8AP1 - chains B and T of the 4 polymer chains in the assembly; structure by electron microscopy, 3.47 A resolution.

# Chain B
Name: Mitochondrial transcription factor 1
From: Saccharomyces cerevisiae S288C
Notes: EC 2.1.1.-
UniProt: P14908 (MTF1_YEAST); residues 2-341 here = UniProt positions 2-341
Sequence (354 residues; numbered -12 to 341; the number before each row is that of its first residue; numbers below 1 keep their minus sign (Met-12 is residue -12)):
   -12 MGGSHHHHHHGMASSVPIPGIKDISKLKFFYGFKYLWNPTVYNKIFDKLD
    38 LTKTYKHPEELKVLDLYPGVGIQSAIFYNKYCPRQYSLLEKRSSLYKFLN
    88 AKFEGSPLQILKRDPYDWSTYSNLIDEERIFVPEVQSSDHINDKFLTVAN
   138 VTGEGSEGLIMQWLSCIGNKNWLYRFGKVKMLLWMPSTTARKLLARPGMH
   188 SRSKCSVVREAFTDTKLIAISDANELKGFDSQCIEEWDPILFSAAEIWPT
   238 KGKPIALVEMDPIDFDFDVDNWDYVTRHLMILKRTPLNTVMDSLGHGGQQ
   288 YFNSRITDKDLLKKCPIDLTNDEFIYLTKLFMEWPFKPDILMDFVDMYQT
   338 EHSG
Unresolved in the structure: -12 to 1, 341
Sequence notes: initiating methionine (-12); expression tag (-11 to 1)
Curated features (UniProtKB/Swiss-Prot):
  - binding site (S-adenosyl-L-methionine): Leu23, Glu77, Asp101, Asn137
Reported in the primary citation:
  - mutagenesis - F16A/Y18A, D101A (approximately 30%), Y103A (about 100-fold): decreased catalytic activity

# Chain T
Molecule: Template DNA
Sequence (33 nucleotides; each row starts with the number of its first residue):
     8 GCATTATCTACCGACAATATCAATACTTATTCG
Unresolved in the structure: 35-40
Small-molecule neighbours: GTP (guanosine-5'-triphosphate): DC18, DC19, DG20

# How chain B and chain T interact
Residue-residue contacts (13):
  Phe16(B) - DT11(T)  phosphate contact
  Phe16(B) - DT12(T)  sugar contact
  Tyr18(B) - DT12(T)  hydrogen bond to the phosphate
  Tyr18(B) - DA13(T)  phosphate contact
  Ser80(B) - DT12(T)  hydrogen bond to the phosphate
  His187(B) - DC28(T)  sugar contact
  Ile268(B) - DA26(T)  phosphate contact
  Leu269(B) - DA26(T)  sugar contact
  Leu269(B) - DT27(T)  phosphate contact
  Lys270(B) - DT27(T)  phosphate contact
  Arg271(B) - DT27(T)  hydrogen bond to the phosphate
  Arg271(B) - DC28(T)  salt bridge to the phosphate
  Thr272(B) - DT27(T)  hydrogen bond to the phosphate
Also at the interface, not in a pair above, chain B (11 interface residues in all): Gly19, Tyr335
Also at the interface, not in a pair above, chain T (8 interface residues in all): DA17, DA29

# In short
The interface between chain B and chain T involves 11 residues on one side and 8 on the other; the contacts
include 4 hydrogen bonds and 1 salt bridge. Among the polar pairs are Tyr18(B)-DT12(T), Ser80(B)-DT12(T) and
Arg271(B)-DT27(T). Chain T binds GTP. From the paper: F16A/Y18A, D101A and Y103A of chain B reduce catalytic
activity.
Here chain B is Mitochondrial transcription factor 1 (Saccharomyces cerevisiae S288C) and chain T is Template
DNA. Entry 8AP1 (Cryo-EM structure of yeast mitochondrial RNA polymerase transcription initiation complex with
two GTP molecules poised for ...) was determined by electron microscopy, deposited together with 8ATT, 8ATV,
8ATW, 8C5S, 8C5U and 8Q63.
